8ZP9 - chains A and F of the 9 polymer chains in the assembly; structure by electron microscopy, 2.80 A resolution.

== Chain A ==
Molecule: 61-nt RNA strand
Sequence (61 nucleotides; each row starts with the number of its first residue; numbers below 1 keep their minus sign (G-7 is residue -7)):
    -7 GUGAACCGGA UUGCCGUCAG GAAAUUAGGU GCGCUUAGCA GUAUUCCCCA CGCAUGUGGG
    53 G
Disordered / not traced: 34-53

== Chain F ==
Protein: CRISPR system Cascade subunit CasC
Source organism: Candidatus Cloacimonetes bacterium ADurb.Bin088
UniProtKB: A0A1V6F8B5 (A0A1V6F8B5_9BACT); residues 1-378 here = UniProt positions 1-378
Amino-acid sequence (378 residues; row label = number of the first residue in the row):
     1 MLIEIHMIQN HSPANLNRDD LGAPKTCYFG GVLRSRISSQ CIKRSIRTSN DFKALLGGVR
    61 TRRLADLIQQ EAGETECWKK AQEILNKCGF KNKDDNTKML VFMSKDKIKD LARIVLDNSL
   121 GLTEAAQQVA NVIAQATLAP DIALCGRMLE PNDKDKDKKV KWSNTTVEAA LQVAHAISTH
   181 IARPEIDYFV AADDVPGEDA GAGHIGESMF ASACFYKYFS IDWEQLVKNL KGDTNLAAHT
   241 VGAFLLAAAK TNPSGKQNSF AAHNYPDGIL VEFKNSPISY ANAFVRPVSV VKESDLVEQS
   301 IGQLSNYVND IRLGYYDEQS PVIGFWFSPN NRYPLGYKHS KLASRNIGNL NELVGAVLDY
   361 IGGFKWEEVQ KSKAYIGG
Disordered / not traced: 93-96, 373-378

== How chain A and chain F interact ==
Residue-residue contacts (37; chain A residue first):
  U3(A) - Met148(F)  base contact
  U4(A) - Arg60(F)  hydrogen bond to the sugar
  U4(A) - Cys145(F)  sugar contact
  U4(A) - Gly146(F)  sugar contact
  U4(A) - Arg147(F)  sugar contact
  U4(A) - Met148(F)  base contact
  G5(A) - Gln40(F)  sugar contact
  G5(A) - Lys43(F)  salt bridge to the phosphate
  G5(A) - Arg60(F)  sugar contact
  G5(A) - Cys145(F)  phosphate contact
  C6(A) - Asn17(F)  phosphate contact
  C6(A) - Gln40(F)  phosphate contact
  C6(A) - Cys41(F)  hydrogen bond to the sugar
  C6(A) - Arg44(F)  salt bridge to the phosphate
  C7(A) - Asn17(F)  phosphate contact
  C7(A) - Arg18(F)  hydrogen bond to the sugar
  C7(A) - Lys25(F)  salt bridge to the phosphate
  G8(A) - Ser254(F)  sugar contact
  G8(A) - Gly255(F)  phosphate contact
  U9(A) - Arg18(F)  salt bridge to the phosphate
  U9(A) - Ser254(F)  base contact
  U9(A) - Gly255(F)  sugar contact
  U9(A) - Lys256(F)  salt bridge to the phosphate
  U9(A) - Asn258(F)  hydrogen bond to the sugar
  C10(A) - Lys256(F)  salt bridge to the phosphate
  C10(A) - Asn258(F)  hydrogen bond to the phosphate
  A11(A) - Phe189(F)  base contact
  A11(A) - Val190(F)  hydrogen bond to the sugar
  A11(A) - Ala191(F)  base contact
  A11(A) - Ser259(F)  phosphate contact
  G12(A) - Val190(F)  sugar contact
  G12(A) - Ala192(F)  phosphate contact
  G13(A) - Tyr188(F)  hydrogen bond to the base
  G13(A) - Phe189(F)  phosphate contact
  G13(A) - Val190(F)  hydrogen bond to the phosphate
  G13(A) - Ile205(F)  base contact
  A15(A) - Ala200(F)  base contact
Also at the interface, not in a pair above, chain F (28 interface residues in all): Asn15, Leu16, Ala202, His204

== In short ==
Chain A and chain F form an interface of 12 and 28 residues respectively, with 8 hydrogen bonds and 6 salt
bridges. Among the polar pairs are G13(A)-Tyr188(F), U4(A)-Arg60(F) and C6(A)-Cys41(F).
Here chain A is a 61-nt RNA strand and chain F is CRISPR system Cascade subunit CasC (Candidatus Cloacimonetes
bacterium ADurb.Bin088). Entry 8ZP9 (Cryo-EM structure of Cas5-HNH Cascade bound with sDNA, Conf2) was
determined by electron microscopy (same publication as 8ZM3, 8ZOL, 9JXS and 8ZP7).
